PDB entry 7WVX | electron microscopy, 2.80 A resolution | chains R and A of the 5 polymer chains in the assembly

== Chain R ==
Molecule: Soluble cytochrome b562, N-formyl peptide receptor 2
Source organism: Homo sapiens
UniProtKB: chimeric construct of P0ABE7, P25090: residues -115 to -11 from P0ABE7 (C562_ECOLX) positions 23-127 (UniProt number = residue number + 138); residues 2-347 from P25090 positions 2-347 (same numbers)
Chain sequence (513 residues; numbered -118 to 394; the number before each row is that of its first residue; numbers below 1 keep their minus sign (Gly-118 is residue -118)):
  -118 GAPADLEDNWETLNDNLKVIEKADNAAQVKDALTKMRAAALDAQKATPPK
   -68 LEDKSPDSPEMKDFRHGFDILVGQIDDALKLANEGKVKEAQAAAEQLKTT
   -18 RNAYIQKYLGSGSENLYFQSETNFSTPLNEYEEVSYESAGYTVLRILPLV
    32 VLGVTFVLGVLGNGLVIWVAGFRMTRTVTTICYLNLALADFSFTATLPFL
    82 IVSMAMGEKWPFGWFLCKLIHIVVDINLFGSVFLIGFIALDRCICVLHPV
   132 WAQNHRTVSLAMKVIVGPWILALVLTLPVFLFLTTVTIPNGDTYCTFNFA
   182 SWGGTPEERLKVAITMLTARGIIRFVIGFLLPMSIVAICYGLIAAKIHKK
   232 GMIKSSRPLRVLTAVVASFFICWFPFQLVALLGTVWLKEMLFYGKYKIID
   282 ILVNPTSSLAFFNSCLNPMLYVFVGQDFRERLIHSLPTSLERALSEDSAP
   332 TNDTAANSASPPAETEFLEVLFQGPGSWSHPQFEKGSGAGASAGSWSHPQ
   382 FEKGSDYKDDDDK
Disordered / not traced: -118 to 18, 318-394
Differences from the reference sequence: expression tag (-118 to -116, 348-394); conflict Trp-109 (Met29 in P0ABE7), Ile-14 (His124 in P0ABE7); linker (-10 to 1); engineered mutation Leu211 (Ser in P25090)
Cystine bridges: Cys98-Cys176
UniProt features mapped onto this chain:
  - glycosylation: Asn4 (N-linked (GlcNAc...) asparagine)
Reported in the primary citation:
  - mutagenesis - R201A, R205A, F257A, V284A: decreased signaling in response to fHN
  - mutagenesis - D106A, V113A: abolished signaling in response to fHN
  - mutagenesis - S84R (49-fold), M85K (3-fold), E89A (6-22-fold), E89G (6-22-fold): decreased binding to fHN
  - specificity-determining residues: Ser84, Met85, Glu89
  - mutagenesis - R201A, R205A, F257A, V284A: decreased signaling with Humanin
  - mutagenesis - D106A, V113A: abolished signaling with Humanin
  - mutagenesis - S84R (49-fold), M85K (3-fold), E89A, E89G: decreased binding to Humanin
  - mutagenesis - D106A, R201A, R205A: decreased signaling in response to fM9
  - mutagenesis - R201A, R205A: unchanged signaling in response to Abeta42
  - mutagenesis - D106A (7-fold), I169W, F180A, F257A, Q258A (4-fold), V284A: decreased signaling in response to Abeta42
  - specificity-determining residues: Asp281 (proposed by the authors, not directly observed)

== Chain A ==
Molecule: Guanine nucleotide-binding protein G(i) subunit alpha-2
Source organism: Homo sapiens
UniProtKB: P04899 (GNAI2_HUMAN); residue numbers follow UniProt; this construct covers 1-355
Chain sequence (355 residues; numbered 1 to 355; the number before each row is that of its first residue):
     1 MGCTVSAEDKAAAERSKMIDKNLREDGEKAAREVKLLLLGAGESGKNTIV
    51 KQMKIIHEDGYSEEECRQYRAVVYSNTIQSIMAIVKAMGNLQIDFADPSR
   101 ADDARQLFALSCTAEEQGVLPDDLSGVIRRLWADHGVQACFGRSREYQLN
   151 DSAAYYLNDLERIAQSDYIPTQQDVLRTRVKTTGIVETHFTFKDLHFKMF
   201 DVGAQRSERKKWIHCFEGVTAIIFCVALSAYDLVLAEDEEMNRMHASMKL
   251 FDSICNNKWFTDTSIILFLNKKDLFEEKITHSPLTICFPEYTGANKYDEA
   301 ASYIQSKFEDLNKRKDTKEIYTHFTCSTDTKNVQFVFDAVTDVIIKNNLK
   351 DCGLF
Disordered / not traced: 1-4, 41-43, 57-183, 235-240
Differences from the reference sequence: engineered mutation Asn47 (Ser in P04899), Ala204 (Gly in P04899), Ala246 (Glu in P04899), Ser327 (Ala in P04899)
UniProt features mapped onto this chain:
  - region: Lys35 to Lys46, Thr48 (G1 motif), Asp174 to Thr182 (G2 motif), Phe197 to Gly203, Gln205, Arg206 (G3 motif), Ile266 to Asp273 (G4 motif), Thr325, Cys326, Thr328 to Thr330 (G5 motif)
  - binding site (GTP): Leu176 to Thr182, Asp201 to Gly203, Gln205, Asn270 to Asp273
  - binding site (Mg(2+)): Thr182
  - modified residue: Arg179 (ADP-ribosylarginine), Gln205 (Deamidated glutamine), Cys352 (ADP-ribosylcysteine)
  - lipidation: Gly2 (N-myristoyl glycine), Cys3 (S-palmitoyl cysteine)

== Interface between chain R and chain A ==
Contacting residue pairs - 34 pairs, chain R then chain A:
  Thr60(R) - Asp351(A)  hydrogen bond
  Tyr64(R) - Cys352(A)  hydrogen bond (side chain-backbone)
  Arg123(R) - Cys352(A)  hydrogen bond
  Cys126(R) - Ile345(A)
  Cys126(R) - Asn348(A)
  Val127(R) - Ile345(A)
  Pro130(R) - Thr341(A)
  Pro130(R) - Ile344(A)  hydrophobic
  Pro130(R) - Ile345(A)  hydrophobic
  Val131(R) - Lys193(A)
  Val131(R) - Asp194(A)
  Val131(R) - Leu195(A)  hydrophobic
  Val131(R) - Phe337(A)  hydrophobic
  Gln134(R) - Arg32(A)
  Gln134(R) - Val34(A)
  Gln134(R) - Leu195(A)
  Asn135(R) - Arg32(A)  hydrogen bond (backbone-side chain)
  Asn135(R) - Asp194(A)  hydrogen bond (side chain-backbone)
  Asn135(R) - Leu195(A)
  Asn135(R) - His196(A)
  Thr138(R) - Glu28(A)
  Val139(R) - Glu28(A)
  Ser140(R) - Glu28(A)
  Met233(R) - Asp342(A)
  Met233(R) - Ile345(A)  hydrophobic
  Met233(R) - Lys346(A)
  Met233(R) - Phe355(A)  hydrophobic
  Arg238(R) - Gly353(A)  hydrogen bond (side chain-backbone)
  Arg238(R) - Leu354(A)  hydrogen bond (side chain-backbone)
  Arg238(R) - Phe355(A)  hydrogen bond (side chain-backbone)
  Pro239(R) - Leu354(A)
  Pro239(R) - Phe355(A)  hydrophobic
  Val305(R) - Gly353(A)
  Gln307(R) - Phe355(A)  hydrogen bond (side chain-backbone)
Also at the interface, not in a pair above, chain R (24 interface residues in all): Thr58, Ile224, Lys227, Ile228, Leu243, Tyr302, Gly306
Also at the interface, not in a pair above, chain A (22 interface residues in all): Ala31, Glu33, Leu349

== Overview ==
Chain R and chain A form an interface of 24 and 22 residues respectively; the contacts include 9 hydrogen
bonds. Polar contacts include Thr60(R)-Asp351(A), Tyr64(R)-Cys352(A) and Arg123(R)-Cys352(A). The paper
reports that D106A, I169W and F180A of chain R, among others, reduce signaling in response to Abeta42;
specificity determinants Ser84(R), Met85(R) and Glu89(R) among others; 13 substitutions were tested in all.
Here chain R is Soluble cytochrome b562, N-formyl peptide receptor 2 and chain A is Guanine nucleotide-binding
protein G(i) subunit alpha-2, both from Homo sapiens. Entry 7WVX (Cryo-EM structure of the human formyl
peptide receptor 2 in complex with fhumanin and Gi2) was determined by electron microscopy together with 7WVU,
7WVV, 7WVW and 7WVY from the same study.
